PDB entry 7RPO | electron microscopy, 4.16 A resolution (low resolution: residue-level contacts below are approximate; hydrogen-bond / salt-bridge calls are withheld) | chains A and B of the 7 polymer chains in the assembly

[Chain A]
Molecule: DNA polymerase sliding clamp 1
From: Saccharolobus solfataricus
UniProtKB: P57766 (PCNA1_SACS2); residue numbers follow UniProt; this construct covers 2-249
Sequence (258 residues; numbered 0 to 257; the number before each row is that of its first residue; numbering starts at 0):
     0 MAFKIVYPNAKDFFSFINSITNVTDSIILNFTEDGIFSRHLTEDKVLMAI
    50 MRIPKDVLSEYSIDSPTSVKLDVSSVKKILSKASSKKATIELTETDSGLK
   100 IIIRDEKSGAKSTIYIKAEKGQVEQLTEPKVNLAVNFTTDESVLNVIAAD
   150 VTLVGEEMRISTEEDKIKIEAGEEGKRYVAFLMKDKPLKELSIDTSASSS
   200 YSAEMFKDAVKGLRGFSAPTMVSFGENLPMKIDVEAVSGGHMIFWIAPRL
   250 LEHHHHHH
Disordered / not traced: 252-257
Differences from the reference sequence: initiating methionine (0); expression tag (1, 250-257)

[Chain B]
Molecule: DNA polymerase sliding clamp 2
From: Saccharolobus solfataricus
UniProtKB: Q97Z84 (PCNA2_SACS2); residues 2-246 here correspond to UniProt positions 1-245 (UniProt number = residue number - 1)
Sequence (245 residues; row label = number of the first residue in the row):
     2 MKAKVIDAVSFSYILRTVGDFLSEANFIVTKEGIRVSGIDPSRVVFLDIF
    52 LPSSYFEGFEVSQEKEIIGFKLEDVNDILKRVLKDDTLILSSNESKLTLT
   102 FDGEFTRSFELPLIQVESTQPPSVNLEFPFKAQLLTITFADIIDELSDLG
   152 EVLNIHSKENKLYFEVIGDLSTAKVELSTDNGTLLEASGADVSSSYGMEY
   202 VANTTKMRRASDSMELYFGSQIPLKLRFKLPQEGYGDFYIAPRAD
Disordered / not traced: 245-246
What the authors report for this chain:
  - mutagenesis - P42G/S43G/R44G: unchanged catalytic activity with DNA ligase

[How chain A and chain B interact]
Pairs across the interface (15):
  V145(A) - R108(B)
  D149(A) - R108(B)
  D149(A) - F110(B)
  G174(A) - E111(B)
  K175(A) - E111(B)
  R176(A) - S109(B)
  R176(A) - E111(B)
  Y177(A) - S109(B)
  Y177(A) - F110(B)
  V178(A) - T107(B)
  V178(A) - R108(B)
  V178(A) - S109(B)
  A179(A) - T107(B)
  F180(A) - F106(B)
  F180(A) - T107(B)
Also at the interface, not in a pair above, chain A (12 interface residues in all): V142, E173, P186
Also at the interface, not in a pair above, chain B (10 interface residues in all): R82, K97, E105, L112

[Summary]
Chain A and chain B form an interface of 12 and 10 residues respectively. The paper reports that
P42G/S43G/R44G of chain B leave catalytic activity with DNA ligase unchanged.
Here chain A is DNA polymerase sliding clamp 1 and chain B is DNA polymerase sliding clamp 2, both from
Saccharolobus solfataricus. Entry 7RPO (Archaeal DNA ligase and heterotrimeric PCNA in complex with
non-ligatable DNA) was determined by electron microscopy, deposited together with 7RPW and 7RPX.
